7JWQ - chains A and V of the 3 polymer chains in the assembly; structure by X-ray diffraction, 2.00 A resolution.

# Chain A
Protein: Fab CJ11 Heavy chain
From: Homo sapiens
Notes: antibody fragment or engineered binder
Sequence (219 residues; each row starts with the number of its first residue):
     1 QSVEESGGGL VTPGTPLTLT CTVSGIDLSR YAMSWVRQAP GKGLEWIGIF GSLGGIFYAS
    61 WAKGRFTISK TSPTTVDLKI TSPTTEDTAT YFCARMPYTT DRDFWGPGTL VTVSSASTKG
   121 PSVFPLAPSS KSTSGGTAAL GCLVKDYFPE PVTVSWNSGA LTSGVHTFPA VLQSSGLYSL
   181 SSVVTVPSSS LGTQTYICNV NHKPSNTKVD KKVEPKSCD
Disordered / not traced: 131-135, 216-219
Disulfide bonds: Cys21-Cys93, Cys142-Cys198

# Chain V
Protein: IL-1beta peptide
Sequence (6 residues; row label = number of the first residue in the row):
   250 LFFEVD

# Chain A / chain V interface
Pairs across the interface - 14 pairs, chain A then chain V:
  Tyr31(A) - Asp255(V)
  Ala32(A) - Glu253(V)
  Ile49(A) - Val254(V)  hydrophobic
  Gly51(A) - Glu253(V)
  Ser52(A) - Glu253(V)  hydrogen bond (side chain-backbone)
  Leu53(A) - Phe251(V)  hydrophobic
  Leu53(A) - Glu253(V)  hydrogen bond (backbone-side chain)
  Gly54(A) - Glu253(V)  hydrogen bond (backbone-side chain)
  Gly55(A) - Glu253(V)  hydrogen bond (backbone-side chain)
  Arg95(A) - Asp255(V)  salt bridge
  Pro97(A) - Asp255(V)
  Tyr98(A) - Asp255(V)  hydrogen bond (backbone-backbone)
  Thr99(A) - Asp255(V)  hydrogen bond (side chain-backbone)
  Thr100(A) - Asp255(V)
Also at the interface, not in a pair above, chain A (15 interface residues in all): Phe57, Met96
The authors on this interface:
  - epitope / paratope residues, chain A: Gly55(A), Arg95(A), Thr99(A)

# In short
Chain A and chain V form an interface of 15 and 4 residues respectively; the contacts include 6 hydrogen bonds
and 1 salt bridge. Among the polar pairs are Arg95(A)-Asp255(V), Ser52(A)-Glu253(V) and Leu53(A)-Glu253(V).
The paper reports epitope/paratope residues Gly55(A), Arg95(A) and Thr99(A).
Chain A is Fab CJ11 Heavy chain (Homo sapiens) and chain V is IL-1beta peptide; the structure, Fab CJ11 in
complex IL-1beta peptide liberated by Caspase cleavage, was determined by X-ray diffraction together with 7JWP
from the same study.
